Entry 4G7Z (X-ray diffraction, 3.81 A resolution); this record covers chains C and H of the 8 polymer chains in the assembly.

== Chain C ==
Molecule: DNA-directed RNA polymerase subunit beta
Source organism: Thermus thermophilus
Notes: EC 2.7.7.6
Reference sequence: Q8RQE9 (RPOB_THET8); residue numbers follow UniProt; this construct covers 1-1119
Chain sequence (1119 residues; row label = number of the first residue in the row):
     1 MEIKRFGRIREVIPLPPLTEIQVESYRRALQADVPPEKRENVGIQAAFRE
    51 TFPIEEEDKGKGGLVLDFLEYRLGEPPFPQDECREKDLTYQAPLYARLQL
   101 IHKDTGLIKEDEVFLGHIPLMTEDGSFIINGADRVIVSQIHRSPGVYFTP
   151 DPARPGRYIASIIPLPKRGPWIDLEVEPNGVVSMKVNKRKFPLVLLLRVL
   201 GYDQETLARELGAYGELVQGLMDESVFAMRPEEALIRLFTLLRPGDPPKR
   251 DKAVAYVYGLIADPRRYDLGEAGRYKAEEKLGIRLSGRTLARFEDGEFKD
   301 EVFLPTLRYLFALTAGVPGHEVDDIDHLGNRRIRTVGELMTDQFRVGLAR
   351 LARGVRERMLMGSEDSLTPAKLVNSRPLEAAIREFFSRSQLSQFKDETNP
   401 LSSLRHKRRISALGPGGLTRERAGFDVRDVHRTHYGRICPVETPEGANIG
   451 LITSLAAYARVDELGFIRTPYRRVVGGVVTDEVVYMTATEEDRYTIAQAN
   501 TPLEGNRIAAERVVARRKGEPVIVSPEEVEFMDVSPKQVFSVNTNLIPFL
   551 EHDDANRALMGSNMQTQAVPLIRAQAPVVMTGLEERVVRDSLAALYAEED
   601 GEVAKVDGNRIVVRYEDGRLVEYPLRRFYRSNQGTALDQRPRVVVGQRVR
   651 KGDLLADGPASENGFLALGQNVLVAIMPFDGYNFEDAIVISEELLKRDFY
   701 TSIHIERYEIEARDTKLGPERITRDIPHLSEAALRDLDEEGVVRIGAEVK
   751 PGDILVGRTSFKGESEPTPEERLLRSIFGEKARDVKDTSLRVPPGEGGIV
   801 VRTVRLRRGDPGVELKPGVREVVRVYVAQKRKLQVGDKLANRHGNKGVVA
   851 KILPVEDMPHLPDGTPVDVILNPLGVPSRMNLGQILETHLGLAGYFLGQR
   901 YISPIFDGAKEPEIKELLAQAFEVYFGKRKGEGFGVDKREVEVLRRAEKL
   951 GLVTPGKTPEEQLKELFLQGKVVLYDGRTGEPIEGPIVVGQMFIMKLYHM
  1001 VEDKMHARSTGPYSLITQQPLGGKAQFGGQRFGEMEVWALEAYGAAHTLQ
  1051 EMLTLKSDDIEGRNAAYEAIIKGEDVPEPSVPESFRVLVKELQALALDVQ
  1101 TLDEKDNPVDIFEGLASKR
Unresolved in the structure: 57-63, 1119

== Chain H ==
Molecule: 27-nt DNA strand
Sequence (27 nucleotides; numbered 1 to 27; the number before each row is that of its first residue):
     1 TATAATGGGAGCTGTCACGGATGCAGG
Unresolved in the structure: 25-27

== How chain C and chain H interact ==
Pairs across the interface - 29 pairs, chain C then chain H:
  Arg-142(C) / DG14(H)  base contact
  Pro-166(C) / DT13(H)  base contact
  Lys-167(C) / DC12(H)  base contact
  Gly-169(C) / DT13(H)  base contact
  Pro-170(C) / DT13(H)  base contact
  Trp-171(C) / DT13(H)  hydrogen bond to the base
  Trp-171(C) / DG14(H)  phosphate contact
  Asn-187(C) / DG11(H)  base contact
  Arg-243(C) / DG9(H)  hydrogen bond to the base
  Arg-243(C) / DA10(H)  hydrogen bond to the base
  Gly-245(C) / DG7(H)  base contact
  Pro-247(C) / DG7(H)  base contact
  Tyr-256(C) / DA10(H)  base contact
  Tyr-256(C) / DG11(H)  hydrogen bond to the base
  Gly-259(C) / DG11(H)  base contact
  Leu-260(C) / DG11(H)  base contact
  Arg-266(C) / DG11(H)  hydrogen bond to the base
  Ile-325(C) / DG14(H)  base contact
  Asp-326(C) / DG14(H)  hydrogen bond to the base
  Arg-331(C) / DG14(H)  hydrogen bond to the base
  Arg-353(C) / DG9(H)  hydrogen bond to the phosphate
  Arg-353(C) / DA10(H)  salt bridge to the phosphate
  Leu-418(C) / DG14(H)  base contact
  Glu-421(C) / DT15(H)  base contact
  Arg-422(C) / DT13(H)  salt bridge to the phosphate
  Arg-422(C) / DG14(H)  salt bridge to the phosphate
  Arg-422(C) / DT15(H)  phosphate contact
  Asp-426(C) / DG14(H)  base contact
  Val-427(C) / DG14(H)  base contact
Interface residues without a listed pair, chain C (25 interface residues in all): Lys-188, Lys-252
Interface residues without a listed pair, chain H (9 interface residues in all): DG8

== Summary ==
The interface between chain C and chain H involves 25 residues on one side and 9 on the other, with 8 hydrogen
bonds and 3 salt bridges. Polar contacts include Trp-171(C)/DT13(H), Arg-243(C)/DG9(H) and Arg-243(C)/DA10(H).
Chain C is DNA-directed RNA polymerase subunit beta (Thermus thermophilus) and chain H is a 27-nt DNA strand;
the structure, Crystal structure of Thermus thermophilus transcription initiation complex containing 5-BrU at
template-strand position +1, was determined by X-ray diffraction, deposited together with 4G7H and 4G7O.
